PDB entry 8KBH | X-ray diffraction, 1.54 A resolution | chains F and G of the 8 polymer chains in the assembly

== Chain F (and G) ==
Protein: Thoeris anti-defense 1
From: Clostridium botulinum
Notes: chain G of this document is another copy of the same molecule, construct and numbering; everything in this record applies to it too
Reference sequence: P0DW58 (TAD1_CLOBO); residues 1-124 here = UniProt positions 1-124
Amino-acid sequence (125 residues; each row starts with the number of its first residue; numbering starts at 0):
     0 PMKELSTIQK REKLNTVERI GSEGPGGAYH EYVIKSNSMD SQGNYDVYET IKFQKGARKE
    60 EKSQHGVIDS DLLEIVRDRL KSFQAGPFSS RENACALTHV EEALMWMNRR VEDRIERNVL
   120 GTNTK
Not modelled in the structure: 0
Sequence notes: expression tag (0)
Ligand contacts:
  - cGAMP (1SY), molecule 1: Gln-8, Glu-11, Leu-13, Arg-78, Leu-79, Phe-82, Phe-87, Asn-92
  - cGAMP (1SY), molecule 2: Pro-24, Gly-25, His-29, Gln-53, Lys-54, Gly-55, Ala-56, Ile-67, Asp-68, Arg-109, Val-110, Arg-113, Val-118, Leu-119, Gly-120, Thr-121, Asn-122
From the paper describing this entry:
  - mutagenesis - R90A, T97A: decreased binding to (2-acetyl-5-methylanilino)(2,6-dibromophenyl)acetamide
  - mutagenesis - R90A, T97A: unchanged binding to gcADPR
  - binding site for (2-acetyl-5-methylanilino)(2,6-dibromophenyl)acetamide: Arg-90, Thr-97

== Chain F / chain G interface ==
Pairs across the interface (148; chain F residue first):
  Leu-4(F) / Glu-73(G)
  Leu-4(F) / Asp-77(G)
  Ser-5(F) / Glu-73(G)
  Ser-5(F) / Arg-76(G)  hydrogen bond (backbone-side chain)
  Thr-6(F) / Glu-73(G)
  Ile-7(F) / Glu-73(G)  hydrogen bond (backbone-side chain)
  Ile-7(F) / Arg-76(G)
  Ile-7(F) / Glu-100(G)
  Ile-7(F) / Leu-103(G)  hydrophobic
  Gln-8(F) / Ser-69(G)
  Gln-8(F) / Asn-107(G)
  Gln-8(F) / Val-110(G)
  Arg-10(F) / Glu-111(G)  salt bridge
  Arg-10(F) / Ile-114(G)
  Glu-11(F) / Ile-114(G)
  Glu-11(F) / Leu-119(G)
  Leu-13(F) / Arg-57(G)  hydrogen bond (backbone-side chain)
  Asn-14(F) / Arg-57(G)  hydrogen bond
  Asn-14(F) / Gly-65(G)  hydrogen bond (side chain-backbone)
  Asn-14(F) / Val-66(G)
  Asn-14(F) / Ile-67(G)
  Asn-14(F) / Asp-70(G)  hydrogen bond
  Val-16(F) / Asp-70(G)
  Val-16(F) / Ile-74(G)  hydrophobic
  Arg-18(F) / Asp-77(G)  salt bridge
  Arg-18(F) / Ser-81(G)
  Pro-24(F) / Phe-82(G)
  Gly-25(F) / Ser-81(G)
  Gly-25(F) / Phe-82(G)
  Gly-25(F) / Gly-85(G)
  Gly-25(F) / Pro-86(G)
  Gly-25(F) / Phe-87(G)
  Gly-26(F) / Ser-81(G)
  Ala-27(F) / Ser-81(G)
  Ala-27(F) / Phe-82(G)  hydrophobic
  Tyr-28(F) / Arg-78(G)  hydrogen bond (backbone-side chain)
  His-29(F) / Arg-78(G)
  Tyr-31(F) / Ile-74(G)  hydrophobic
  Tyr-31(F) / Asp-77(G)  hydrogen bond
  Tyr-31(F) / Arg-78(G)
  Ile-33(F) / Val-66(G)  hydrophobic
  Ile-33(F) / Asp-70(G)
  Ile-33(F) / Leu-71(G)  hydrophobic
  Ile-33(F) / Ile-74(G)  hydrophobic
  Ser-35(F) / Arg-57(G)
  Ser-37(F) / Arg-57(G)  hydrogen bond
  Asp-45(F) / His-64(G)  salt bridge
  Val-46(F) / Arg-57(G)
  Val-46(F) / His-64(G)
  Val-46(F) / Gly-65(G)
  Glu-48(F) / Thr-49(G)
  Glu-48(F) / Lys-51(G)
  Glu-48(F) / Val-66(G)
  Ile-50(F) / Leu-71(G)  hydrophobic
  Ile-50(F) / Ile-74(G)  hydrophobic
  Phe-52(F) / Ile-74(G)  hydrophobic
  Phe-52(F) / Arg-78(G)
  Arg-57(F) / Leu-13(G)  hydrogen bond (side chain-backbone)
  Arg-57(F) / Asn-14(G)  hydrogen bond
  Arg-57(F) / Ser-35(G)
  Arg-57(F) / Ser-37(G)
  His-64(F) / Val-46(G)
  Gly-65(F) / Asn-14(G)  hydrogen bond (backbone-side chain)
  Gly-65(F) / Val-46(G)
  Val-66(F) / Asn-14(G)
  Val-66(F) / Ile-33(G)  hydrophobic
  Ile-67(F) / Leu-13(G)  hydrophobic
  Ile-67(F) / Asn-14(G)
  Asp-68(F) / Val-75(G)
  Asp-68(F) / Arg-78(G)  salt bridge
  Ser-69(F) / Gln-8(G)  hydrogen bond
  Asp-70(F) / Asn-14(G)  hydrogen bond
  Asp-70(F) / Val-16(G)
  Asp-70(F) / Ile-33(G)
  Leu-71(F) / Ile-50(G)  hydrophobic
  Leu-72(F) / Leu-72(G)  hydrophobic
  Leu-72(F) / Val-75(G)  hydrophobic
  Glu-73(F) / Leu-4(G)
  Glu-73(F) / Ser-5(G)
  Glu-73(F) / Thr-6(G)
  Glu-73(F) / Ile-7(G)  hydrogen bond (side chain-backbone)
  Ile-74(F) / Val-16(G)  hydrophobic
  Ile-74(F) / Tyr-31(G)  hydrophobic
  Ile-74(F) / Ile-33(G)  hydrophobic
  Ile-74(F) / Phe-52(G)  hydrophobic
  Val-75(F) / Asp-68(G)
  Val-75(F) / Met-106(G)  hydrophobic
  Arg-76(F) / Ser-5(G)  hydrogen bond (side chain-backbone)
  Arg-76(F) / Ile-7(G)
  Asp-77(F) / Leu-4(G)
  Asp-77(F) / Arg-18(G)  salt bridge
  Asp-77(F) / Tyr-31(G)  hydrogen bond
  Arg-78(F) / Tyr-28(G)  hydrogen bond (side chain-backbone)
  Arg-78(F) / His-29(G)
  Arg-78(F) / Tyr-31(G)
  Arg-78(F) / Phe-52(G)
  Arg-78(F) / Asp-68(G)  salt bridge
  Leu-79(F) / Met-106(G)  hydrophobic
  Ser-81(F) / Gly-25(G)
  Ser-81(F) / Gly-26(G)
  Ser-81(F) / Ala-27(G)
  Phe-82(F) / Pro-24(G)
  Phe-82(F) / Gly-25(G)
  Phe-82(F) / Ala-27(G)  hydrophobic
  Gly-85(F) / Gly-25(G)
  Pro-86(F) / Gly-25(G)
  Pro-86(F) / Lys-124(G)
  Phe-87(F) / Gly-25(G)
  Phe-87(F) / Asn-122(G)
  Phe-87(F) / Thr-123(G)
  Phe-87(F) / Lys-124(G)
  Ser-88(F) / Lys-124(G)
  Arg-90(F) / Trp-105(G)
  Glu-91(F) / Trp-105(G)
  Glu-91(F) / Arg-108(G)
  Glu-91(F) / Arg-109(G)
  Asn-92(F) / Arg-109(G)
  Cys-94(F) / Trp-105(G)  hydrophobic
  Ala-95(F) / Ala-102(G)
  Ala-95(F) / Trp-105(G)
  His-98(F) / His-98(G)  hydrogen bond
  His-98(F) / Glu-101(G)  salt bridge
  His-98(F) / Ala-102(G)
  His-98(F) / Trp-105(G)
  Val-99(F) / Ala-102(G)  hydrophobic
  Glu-101(F) / His-98(G)  salt bridge
  Ala-102(F) / Ala-95(G)
  Ala-102(F) / His-98(G)
  Ala-102(F) / Val-99(G)  hydrophobic
  Met-104(F) / Ile-7(G)  hydrophobic
  Trp-105(F) / Arg-90(G)
  Trp-105(F) / Glu-91(G)
  Trp-105(F) / Cys-94(G)  hydrophobic
  Trp-105(F) / Ala-95(G)
  Trp-105(F) / His-98(G)
  Met-106(F) / Val-75(G)  hydrophobic
  Asn-107(F) / Gln-8(G)
  Arg-108(F) / Glu-91(G)
  Arg-109(F) / Glu-91(G)
  Arg-109(F) / Asn-92(G)
  Glu-111(F) / Arg-10(G)  salt bridge
  Ile-114(F) / Glu-11(G)
  Leu-119(F) / Glu-11(G)
  Asn-122(F) / Phe-87(G)
  Thr-123(F) / Phe-87(G)
  Lys-124(F) / Pro-86(G)
  Lys-124(F) / Phe-87(G)
  Lys-124(F) / Ser-88(G)
Also at the interface, not in a pair above, chain F (77 interface residues in all): Lys-9, Asn-36, Thr-49, Gln-53, Ser-89, Leu-103, Val-110
Also at the interface, not in a pair above, chain G (78 interface residues in all): Lys-9, Asn-36, Asp-45, Glu-48, Leu-79, Met-104, Asp-112

== In short ==
77 residues of chain F and 78 residues of chain G are in contact, with 19 hydrogen bonds and 9 salt bridges.
Polar pairs include Arg-10(F)/Glu-111(G), Arg-18(F)/Asp-77(G) and Asp-45(F)/His-64(G). Ligands of chain F:
cGAMP. From the paper: a binding site for (2-acetyl-5-methylanilino)(2,6-dibromophenyl)acetamide at Arg-90(F)
and Thr-97(F); R90A and T97A of chain F reduce binding to
(2-acetyl-5-methylanilino)(2,6-dibromophenyl)acetamide.
Both chains are Thoeris anti-defense 1 (Clostridium botulinum). Entry 8KBH (Structure of CbTad1 complexed with
2',3'-cGAMP and cA3) was determined by X-ray diffraction.
